Entry 2QA6 (X-ray diffraction, 2.60 A resolution); this record covers chains B and D of the 4 polymer chains in the assembly.

Chain B:
Protein: Estrogen receptor
From: Homo sapiens
Notes: fragment: Steroid-binding region, residues 298-554
Reference sequence: P03372 (ESR1_HUMAN); residues 298-554 here = UniProt positions 298-554
Amino-acid sequence (258 residues; row label = number of the first residue in the row):
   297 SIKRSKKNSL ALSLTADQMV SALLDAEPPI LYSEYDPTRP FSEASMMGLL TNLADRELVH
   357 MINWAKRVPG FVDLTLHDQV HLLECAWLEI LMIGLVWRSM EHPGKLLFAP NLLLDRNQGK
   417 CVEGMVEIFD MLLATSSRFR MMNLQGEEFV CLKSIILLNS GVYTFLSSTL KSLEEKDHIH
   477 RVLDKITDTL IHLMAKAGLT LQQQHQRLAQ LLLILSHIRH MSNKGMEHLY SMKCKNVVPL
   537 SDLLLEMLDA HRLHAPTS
Disordered / not traced: 297-305, 462-464, 551-554
Sequence notes: expression tag (297); engineered mutation Ser-537 (Tyr in P03372)
What the authors report for this chain:
  - mutagenesis - Y537S: increased signaling (citing earlier work)
  - mutagenesis - Y537S: increased stability in response to tritiated estradiol

Chain D:
Protein: nuclear receptor coactivator 2
Reference sequence: Q8BN74 (Q8BN74_MOUSE); numbering as in UniProt (aligned over 686-698)
Amino-acid sequence (13 residues; row label = number of the first residue in the row):
   686 KHKILHRLLQ DSS
Disordered / not traced: 697-698

Interface between chain B and chain D:
Pairs across the interface (19):
  Ile-358(B) / Leu-690(D)  hydrophobic
  Ile-358(B) / Leu-693(D)  hydrophobic
  Ile-358(B) / Leu-694(D)  hydrophobic
  Lys-362(B) / Leu-693(D)  hydrogen bond (side chain-backbone)
  Lys-362(B) / Leu-694(D)
  Lys-362(B) / Asp-696(D)
  Leu-372(B) / His-691(D)
  Val-376(B) / Leu-690(D)
  Val-376(B) / Leu-694(D)  hydrophobic
  Leu-379(B) / Leu-690(D)  hydrophobic
  Leu-379(B) / Leu-694(D)  hydrophobic
  Glu-380(B) / Lys-688(D)  salt bridge
  Glu-380(B) / Leu-690(D)
  Asp-538(B) / Ile-689(D)
  Leu-539(B) / Ile-689(D)
  Leu-539(B) / Leu-693(D)  hydrophobic
  Glu-542(B) / Lys-688(D)
  Glu-542(B) / Ile-689(D)  hydrogen bond (side chain-backbone)
  Glu-542(B) / Leu-690(D)
Also at the interface, not in a pair above, chain B (11 interface residues in all): Gln-375, Met-543
Also at the interface, not in a pair above, chain D (8 interface residues in all): Gln-695

In short:
Chain B and chain D form an interface of 11 and 8 residues respectively; the contacts include 2 hydrogen bonds
and 1 salt bridge. Among the polar pairs are Glu-380(B)/Lys-688(D), Lys-362(B)/Leu-693(D) and
Glu-542(B)/Ile-689(D). From the paper: Y537S of chain B increases signaling; Y537S of chain B increases
stability in response to tritiated estradiol.
Here chain B is Estrogen receptor (Homo sapiens) and chain D is nuclear receptor coactivator 2. Entry 2QA6
(Crystal Structure of Estrogen Receptor Alpha mutant 537S Complexed with
4-(6-hydroxy-1H-indazol-3-yl)benzene-1,3-diol) was determined by X-ray diffraction together with 2B23, 2QA8,
2QAB, 2QGT, 2QGW, 2QH6 and 3 further entries from the same study.
